PDB entry 8V3W | electron microscopy, 2.90 A resolution | chains AA and u of the 63 polymer chains in the assembly

# Chain AA (and u)
Name: Sheath (CD1363)
From: Clostridioides difficile
Notes: chain u of this document is another copy of the same molecule, construct and numbering; everything in this record applies to it too
Reference sequence: A0A9Q7ZU73 (A0A9Q7ZU73_CLODI); numbering as in UniProt (aligned over 1-354)
Amino-acid sequence (354 residues; each row starts with the number of its first residue):
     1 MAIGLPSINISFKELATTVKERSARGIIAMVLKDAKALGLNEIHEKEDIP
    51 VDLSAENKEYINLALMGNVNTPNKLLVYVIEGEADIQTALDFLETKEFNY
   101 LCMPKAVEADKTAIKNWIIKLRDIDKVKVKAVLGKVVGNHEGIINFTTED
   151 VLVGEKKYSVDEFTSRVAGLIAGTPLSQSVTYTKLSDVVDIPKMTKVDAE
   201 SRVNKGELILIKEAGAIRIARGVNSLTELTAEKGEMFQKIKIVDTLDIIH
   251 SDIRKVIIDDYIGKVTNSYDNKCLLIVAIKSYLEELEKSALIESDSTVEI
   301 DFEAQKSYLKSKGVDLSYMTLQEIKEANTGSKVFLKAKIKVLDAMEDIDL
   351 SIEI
Disordered / not traced: 1 (chain u: 1-2)

# Interface between chain AA and chain u
Pairs across the interface (45):
  Asp-91(AA) with Lys-193(u), salt bridge
  Asp-125(AA) with Lys-196(u), salt bridge
  Met-236(AA) with Ile-354(u), hydrophobic
  Phe-237(AA) with Ile-354(u), hydrophobic
  Arg-254(AA) with Glu-213(u), salt bridge
  Ile-257(AA) with Ile-348(u), hydrophobic
  Ile-258(AA) with Ala-214(u), hydrophobic; Arg-218(u)
  Ile-262(AA) with Tyr-182(u), hydrophobic; Met-345(u); Ile-348(u), hydrophobic
  Gly-263(AA) with Gln-178(u); Ser-179(u), hydrogen bond (backbone-backbone); Met-345(u), hydrogen bond (backbone-backbone)
  Lys-264(AA) with Gln-178(u)
  Val-265(AA) with Ala-344(u); Met-345(u), hydrogen bond (backbone-backbone)
  Thr-266(AA) with Asp-343(u); Ala-344(u)
  Asn-267(AA) with Asp-343(u), hydrogen bond (backbone-backbone); Met-345(u)
  Asn-271(AA) with Met-345(u)
  Lys-272(AA) with Met-345(u)
  Leu-275(AA) with Ile-348(u), hydrophobic
  Ile-279(AA) with Leu-350(u), hydrophobic
  Asn-328(AA) with Leu-342(u)
  Ser-331(AA) with Ala-344(u); Glu-346(u), hydrogen bond (backbone-backbone); Asp-347(u), hydrogen bond (backbone-backbone)
  Lys-332(AA) with Asp-347(u)
  Val-333(AA) with Asp-347(u), hydrogen bond (backbone-backbone); Ile-348(u); Asp-349(u), hydrogen bond (backbone-backbone)
  Phe-334(AA) with Asp-349(u)
  Leu-335(AA) with Asp-349(u), hydrogen bond (backbone-backbone); Leu-350(u); Ser-351(u), hydrogen bond (backbone-backbone)
  Lys-336(AA) with Ser-351(u)
  Ala-337(AA) with Ser-351(u), hydrogen bond (backbone-backbone); Ile-352(u); Glu-353(u), hydrogen bond (backbone-backbone)
  Lys-338(AA) with Glu-353(u)
  Ile-339(AA) with Ile-352(u), hydrophobic; Glu-353(u), hydrogen bond (backbone-backbone); Ile-354(u)
Interface residues without a listed pair, chain AA (32 interface residues in all): Thr-95, Leu-246, Ile-253, Tyr-261, Lys-340
Interface residues without a listed pair, chain u (24 interface residues in all): Ser-177, Thr-181, Lys-212

# Summary
The interface between chain AA and chain u involves 32 residues on one side and 24 on the other, with 13
hydrogen bonds and 3 salt bridges. Polar pairs include Asp-91(AA)/Lys-193(u), Asp-125(AA)/Lys-196(u) and
Arg-254(AA)/Glu-213(u).
Chain AA and chain u are both Sheath (CD1363) (Clostridioides difficile); the structure, CryoEM Structure of
Diffocin - precontracted - Baseplate - focused refinement on triplex region, was determined by electron
microscopy, deposited together with 8V3T, 8V3X, 8V3Z, 8V40, 8V41 and 8V43.
